Entry 5VI4 (X-ray diffraction, 2.79 A resolution); this record covers chains B and C of the 3 polymer chains in the assembly.

# Chain B
Molecule: Interleukin-1 receptor-like 1
Organism: Mus musculus
UniProt: P14719 (ILRL1_MOUSE); numbering as in UniProt (aligned over 26-326)
Chain sequence (309 residues; numbered 24 to 332; the number before each row is that of its first residue):
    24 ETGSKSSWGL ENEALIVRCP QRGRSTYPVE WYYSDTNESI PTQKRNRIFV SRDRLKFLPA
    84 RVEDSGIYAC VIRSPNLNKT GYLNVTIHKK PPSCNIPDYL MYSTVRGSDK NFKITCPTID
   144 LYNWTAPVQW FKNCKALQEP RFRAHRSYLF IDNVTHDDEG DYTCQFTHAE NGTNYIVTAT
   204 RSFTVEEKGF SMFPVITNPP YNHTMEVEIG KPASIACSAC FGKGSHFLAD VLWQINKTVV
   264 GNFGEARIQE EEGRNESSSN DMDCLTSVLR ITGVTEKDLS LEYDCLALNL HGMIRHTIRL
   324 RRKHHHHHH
Unresolved in the structure: 24-28, 44-50, 55-69, 97-101, 230-234, 265-277, 297-304, 324-332
Construct notes: expression tag (24-25, 327-332)
Swiss-Prot annotation at these positions:
  - region: Arg204 to Phe216 (Flexible linker)
  - glycosylation (N-linked (GlcNAc...) asparagine): Asn60, Asn101, Asn107, Asn146, Asn176, Asn194, Asn225, Asn259, Asn278
  - cross-link: Lys326 (Glycyl lysine isopeptide (Lys-Gly) (interchain with G-Cter in ubiquitin))
  - natural variant: Ala192 (A192V: In strain: C3H/He)
  - mutagenesis: Lys326 (K326R: Complete loss of FBXL19-mediated polyubiquitination)
Disulfides: Cys42-Cys93, Cys117-Cys157, Cys139-Cys187, Cys240-Cys308, Cys243-Cys287
Glycans and other covalent adducts: N-acetylglucosamine (NAG) linked to Asn146

# Chain C
Molecule: Interleukin-1 receptor accessory protein
Organism: Mus musculus
UniProt: Q61730 (IL1AP_MOUSE), isoform Q61730-2; residue numbers follow UniProt; this construct covers 21-350
Chain sequence (339 residues; row label = number of the first residue in the row):
    18 ETGSERCDDW GLDTMRQIQV FEDEPARIKC PLFEHFLKYN YSTAHSSGLT LIWYWTRQDR
    78 DLEEPINFRL PENRISKEKD VLWFRPTLLQ DTGQYTCMLR NTTYCSKVAF PLEVVQKDSC
   138 FNSAMRFPVH KMYIEHGIHK ITCPNVDGYF PSSVKPSVTW YKGCTEIVDF HNVLPEGMQL
   198 SFFIPLVSNN GQYTCVVTYP ENGRLFHLTR TVTVKVVGSP KDALPPQIYS PNDRVVYEKE
   258 PGEELVIPCK VYFSFIMDSH NEVWWTIDGK KPDDVTVDIT INESVSYSST EDETRTQILS
   318 IKKVTPEDLR RNYVCHARNT KGEAEQAAKV KQKHHHHHH
Unresolved in the structure: 18-22, 257-262, 289-298, 318-322, 349-356
Construct notes: expression tag (18-20, 351-356); engineered mutation Gln107 (Asn in Q61730), Gln111 (Asn in Q61730), Gln196 (Asn in Q61730), Gln209 (Asn in Q61730)
Swiss-Prot annotation at these positions:
  - region: Ile69 to Phe85 (Essential for interaction with PTPRD)
  - glycosylation (N-linked (GlcNAc...) asparagine): Asn57, Asn118, Asn299
  - mutagenesis: Trp27 (W27A: Reduces affinity for PTPRD), Asp30 (D30A: Does not affect affinity for PTPRD), Ile69 to Tyr71 (Abolishes interaction with PTPRD; when associates with 82-A--A-85. Significantly reduces synaptogenesis; when associates with 82-A--A-85), Pro82 to Phe85 (Abolishes interaction with PTPRD; when associates with 69-A--A-71 Significantly reduces synaptogenesis; when associates with 82-A--A-85), Lys94 (K94A: Reduces affinity for PTPRD)
Disulfides: Cys24-Cys122, Cys47-Cys114, Cys137-Cys181, Cys160-Cys212, Cys266-Cys332

# Interface between chain B and chain C
Contacting residue pairs - 53 pairs, chain B then chain C:
  Asp132(B) - Glu152(C)
  Asp132(B) - Lys238(C)  salt bridge
  Lys133(B) - Glu152(C)
  Lys133(B) - Ile201(C)
  Lys133(B) - Asp239(C)  salt bridge
  Asn134(B) - Ile201(C)
  Phe135(B) - Glu152(C)
  Phe135(B) - Gly154(C)
  Phe135(B) - Phe200(C)
  Phe135(B) - Ile201(C)  hydrophobic
  Arg166(B) - Ile155(C)
  Arg166(B) - Lys157(C)
  Arg166(B) - Glu193(C)  salt bridge
  Arg166(B) - Ser198(C)
  Arg166(B) - Phe200(C)
  His168(B) - Asp186(C)  salt bridge
  His168(B) - Phe187(C)
  His168(B) - His188(C)
  His168(B) - Val190(C)
  His168(B) - Leu191(C)
  His168(B) - Phe200(C)
  Arg169(B) - Asp186(C)  salt bridge
  Arg169(B) - Phe187(C)
  Arg169(B) - His188(C)
  Tyr171(B) - His188(C)
  Phe173(B) - His188(C)
  Phe173(B) - Phe200(C)  hydrophobic
  Phe173(B) - Ile201(C)  hydrophobic
  Asp175(B) - Gly154(C)
  Asp175(B) - Ile155(C)  hydrogen bond (side chain-backbone)
  Glu210(B) - Lys238(C)  salt bridge
  Phe213(B) - Asp239(C)
  Phe213(B) - Leu241(C)  hydrophobic
  Phe213(B) - Tyr269(C)
  Met215(B) - Tyr246(C)
  Met215(B) - Tyr269(C)  hydrophobic
  Val218(B) - Tyr246(C)  hydrophobic
  Thr220(B) - Tyr246(C)
  Asn221(B) - Asn249(C)  hydrogen bond
  Asn221(B) - Arg251(C)
  Ala239(B) - Arg251(C)
  Lys246(B) - Leu241(C)
  Ser281(B) - Ile245(C)
  Ser281(B) - Asn249(C)
  Ser282(B) - Gln343(C)
  Asn283(B) - Gln244(C)
  Asn283(B) - Ile245(C)  hydrogen bond (side chain-backbone)
  Asn283(B) - Tyr246(C)
  Asp284(B) - Gln244(C)  hydrogen bond (backbone-side chain)
  Met285(B) - Leu241(C)  hydrophobic
  Met285(B) - Gln244(C)  hydrogen bond (backbone-side chain)
  Met285(B) - Tyr246(C)
  Met285(B) - Tyr269(C)  hydrophobic
Also at the interface, not in a pair above, chain B (29 interface residues in all): Lys136, Ser241, Asn278, Glu279, Thr289, Val291
Also at the interface, not in a pair above, chain C (30 interface residues in all): Ile151, His153, Ser236, Pro242, Pro248, Lys267, Glu342

# Overview
Chain B and chain C form an interface of 29 and 30 residues respectively; the contacts include 5 hydrogen
bonds and 6 salt bridges. Polar contacts include Asp132(B)-Lys238(C), Lys133(B)-Asp239(C) and
Arg166(B)-Glu193(C). Covalently linked N-acetylglucosamine: at Asn146(B).
Here chain B is Interleukin-1 receptor-like 1 and chain C is Interleukin-1 receptor accessory protein, both
from Mus musculus. Entry 5VI4 (IL-33/ST2/IL-1RAcP ternary complex structure) was determined by X-ray
diffraction.
